Entry 7VB0 (electron microscopy, 3.60 A resolution); this record covers chains B and D of the 12 polymer chains in the assembly.

# Chain B
Molecule: V-type ATP synthase alpha chain
Source organism: Thermus thermophilus HB8
Notes: EC 7.1.2.2
UniProtKB: Q56403 (VATA_THET8); residue numbers follow UniProt; this construct covers 1-578
Chain sequence (578 residues; row label = number of the first residue in the row):
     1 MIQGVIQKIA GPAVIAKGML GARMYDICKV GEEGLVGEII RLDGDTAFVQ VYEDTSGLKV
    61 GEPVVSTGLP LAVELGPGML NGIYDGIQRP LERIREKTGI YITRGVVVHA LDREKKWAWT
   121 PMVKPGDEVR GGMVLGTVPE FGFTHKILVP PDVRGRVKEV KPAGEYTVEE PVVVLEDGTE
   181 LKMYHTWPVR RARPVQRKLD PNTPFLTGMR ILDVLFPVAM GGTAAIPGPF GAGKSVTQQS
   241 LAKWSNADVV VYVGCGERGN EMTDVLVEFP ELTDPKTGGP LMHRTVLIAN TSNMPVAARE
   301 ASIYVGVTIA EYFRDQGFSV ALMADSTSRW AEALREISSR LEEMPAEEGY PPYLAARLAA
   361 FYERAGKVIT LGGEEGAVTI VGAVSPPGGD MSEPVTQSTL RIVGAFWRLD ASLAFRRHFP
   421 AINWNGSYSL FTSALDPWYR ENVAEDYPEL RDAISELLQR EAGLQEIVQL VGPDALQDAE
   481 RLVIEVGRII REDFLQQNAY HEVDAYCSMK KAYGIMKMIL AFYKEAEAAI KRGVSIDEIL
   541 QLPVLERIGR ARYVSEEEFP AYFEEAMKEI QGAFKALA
Construct notes: conflict Ala232 (Ser in Q56403), Ser235 (Thr in Q56403)
Residues lining bound ligands: ATP-gamma-S (AGS; phosphothiophosphoric acid-adenylate ester): Pro229, Phe230, Gly231, Ala232, Gly233, Lys234, Ser235, Val236, Glu261, Phe419, Pro420, Gln497, Asn498, Ala499, Tyr500

# Chain D
Molecule: V-type ATP synthase beta chain
Source organism: Thermus thermophilus HB8
UniProtKB: Q56404 (VATB_THET8); numbering as in UniProt (aligned over 1-478)
Chain sequence (478 residues; each row starts with the number of its first residue):
     1 MDLLKKEYTG ITYISGPLLF VENAKDLAYG AIVDIKDGTG RVRGGQVIEV SEEYAVIQVF
    61 EETTGLDLAT TSVSLVEDVA RLGVSKEMLG RRFNGIGKPI DGLPPITPEK RLPITGLPLN
   121 PVARRKPEQF IQTGISTIDV MNTLVRGQKL PIFSGSGLPA NEIAAQIARQ ATVRPDLSGE
   181 GEKEEPFAVV FAAMGITQRE LSYFIQEFER TGALSRSVLF LNKADDPTIE RILTPRMALT
   241 VAEYLAFEHD YHVLVILTDM TNYCEALREI GAAREEIPGR RGYPGYMYTD LATIYERAGV
   301 VEGKKGSVTQ IPILSMPDDD RTHPIPDLTG YITEGQIQLS RELHRKGIYP PIDPLPSLSR
   361 LMNNGVGKGK TREDHKQVSD QLYSAYANGV DIRKLVAIIG EDALTENDRR YLQFADAFER
   421 FFINQGQQNR SIEESLQIAW ALLSMLPQGE LKRISKDHIG KYYGQKLEEI WGAPQALD
Disordered / not traced: 1-4, 475-478

# Chain B / chain D interface
Pairs across the interface (83; chain B residue first):
  Gln7(B) with Ser51(D); Glu52(D), hydrogen bond (backbone-backbone)
  Lys8(B) with Glu49(D), salt bridge; Val50(D); Ser51(D)
  Ile9(B) with Tyr29(D), hydrophobic; Glu49(D); Val50(D), hydrogen bond (backbone-backbone)
  Gly11(B) with Tyr29(D), hydrogen bond (backbone-side chain)
  Lys17(B) with Glu52(D), salt bridge
  Thr55(B) with Tyr29(D)
  Ser56(B) with Tyr29(D)
  Gly57(B) with Tyr29(D), hydrogen bond (backbone-backbone)
  Leu58(B) with Ala28(D); Tyr29(D), hydrogen bond (backbone-backbone)
  Lys59(B) with Asp26(D), hydrogen bond (side chain-backbone); Ala28(D); Asp78(D), salt bridge
  Val60(B) with Val50(D), hydrophobic; Ser51(D); Glu52(D)
  Leu91(B) with Asn120(D), hydrogen bond (backbone-side chain); Pro121(D), hydrophobic; Val122(D), hydrophobic
  Ile94(B) with Asn120(D)
  Arg95(B) with Asn120(D); Val122(D); Ala123(D)
  Ile100(B) with Leu119(D); Asn120(D), hydrogen bond (backbone-backbone); Val301(D), hydrophobic
  Tyr101(B) with Leu117(D); Pro118(D); Glu243(D); Phe247(D)
  Ile102(B) with Leu117(D); Pro118(D), hydrogen bond (backbone-backbone); Asn120(D)
  Thr103(B) with Leu117(D)
  Phe230(B) with Leu358(D), hydrophobic; Arg360(D)
  Gly256(B) with Tyr288(D), hydrogen bond (backbone-side chain)
  Glu257(B) with Glu296(D)
  Arg258(B) with Glu296(D); Gly330(D), hydrogen bond (side chain-backbone); Tyr331(D), hydrogen bond (side chain-backbone); Ile332(D); Thr333(D), hydrogen bond (side chain-backbone); Glu334(D); Arg360(D)
  Gly259(B) with Glu296(D), hydrogen bond (backbone-side chain)
  Asn260(B) with Pro127(D); Gly147(D); Lys149(D); Glu334(D), hydrogen bond; Leu361(D)
  Glu261(B) with Arg360(D), salt bridge
  Thr263(B) with Arg124(D); Arg125(D)
  Asp264(B) with Lys126(D)
  Leu266(B) with Pro121(D); Val122(D)
  Ser292(B) with Tyr288(D), hydrogen bond; Ala292(D); Glu296(D)
  Asn293(B) with Pro118(D); Leu119(D); Ala292(D); Glu296(D)
  Arg299(B) with Tyr288(D); Thr289(D), hydrogen bond
  Arg329(B) with Tyr288(D); Tyr331(D)
  Glu332(B) with Tyr288(D)
  Glu336(B) with Gly285(D); Tyr286(D); Thr289(D), hydrogen bond
  Ser339(B) with Gly279(D); Gly285(D)
  Arg340(B) with Tyr286(D)
  Glu342(B) with Ile277(D)
  Pro387(B) with Tyr331(D)
  Phe415(B) with Arg453(D)
Also at the interface, not in a pair above, chain B (51 interface residues in all): Ile6, Ala10, Asp54, Ile83, Glu92, Gly99, Arg104, Thr291, Met294, Val296, Arg335, Glu348
Also at the interface, not in a pair above, chain D (49 interface residues in all): Lys25, Ile48, Val79, Thr115, Arg280, Thr293, Asp327, Ser359

# In short
51 residues of chain B and 49 residues of chain D are in contact; the contacts include 18 hydrogen bonds and 4
salt bridges. Polar contacts include Lys8(B)-Glu49(D), Lys17(B)-Glu52(D) and Lys59(B)-Asp78(D). Ligands of
chain B: ATP-gamma-S.
Chain B is V-type ATP synthase alpha chain and chain D is V-type ATP synthase beta chain, both from Thermus
thermophilus HB8; the structure, V1EG domain of V/A-ATPase from Thermus thermophilus at saturated ATP-gamma-S
condition, state3, was determined by electron microscopy, deposited together with 7VAI, 7VAJ, 7VAK, 7VAL,
7VAM, 7VAN and 11 further entries.
